5XF9 - chains B and C of the 4 polymer chains in the assembly; structure by X-ray diffraction, 2.58 A resolution.

Chain B:
Protein: NAD-reducing hydrogenase
Organism: Hydrogenophilus thermoluteolus
Reference sequence: A0A077L885 (A0A077L885_HYDTE); numbering as in UniProt (aligned over 1-242)
Chain sequence (242 residues; each row starts with the number of its first residue):
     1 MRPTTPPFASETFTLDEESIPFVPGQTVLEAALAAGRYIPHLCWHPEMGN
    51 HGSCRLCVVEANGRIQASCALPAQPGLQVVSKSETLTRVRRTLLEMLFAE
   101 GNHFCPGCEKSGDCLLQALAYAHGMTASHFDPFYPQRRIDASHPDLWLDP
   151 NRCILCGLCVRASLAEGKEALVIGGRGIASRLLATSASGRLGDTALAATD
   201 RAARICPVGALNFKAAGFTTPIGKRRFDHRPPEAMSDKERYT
Unresolved in the structure: 1-8
Metal / ion sites: 2Fe-2S cluster Fe: Cys43, Cys54, Cys57, Cys69; 4Fe-4S cluster Fe site 1: His103, Cys105, Cys108, Cys114; 4Fe-4S cluster Fe site 2: Cys153, Cys156, Cys159, Cys206
Ligand contacts:
  - 2Fe-2S cluster (FES): Leu29, His41, Leu42, Cys43, Trp44, Gly52, Ser53, Cys54, Arg55, Cys57, Ala67, Cys69
  - 4Fe-4S cluster (SF4), molecule 1: Phe98, His103, Phe104, Cys105, Cys108, Lys110, Ser111, Cys114, Leu116, Gln117, Arg152, Val208, Gly209
  - 4Fe-4S cluster (SF4), molecule 2: Leu148, Cys153, Ile154, Leu155, Cys156, Gly157, Leu158, Cys159, Ile173, Leu182, Cys206, Pro207, Val208, Ala210, Leu211

Chain C:
Protein: NAD-reducing hydrogenase
Organism: Hydrogenophilus thermoluteolus
Reference sequence: A0A077L7R5 (A0A077L7R5_HYDTE); numbering as in UniProt (aligned over 1-189)
Chain sequence (189 residues; each row starts with the number of its first residue):
     1 MTSAAPSAMPPRKIRIATASLAGCFGCHMSFADIDTRLLALAEWVTFDRS
    51 PLTDWKTVGECDIALIEGGVCNAENVEVLRAYRRAARILVAVGACAINGG
   101 LPAQRNQHRVERLLTQVFEADRHLAPGSRVPNDPELPLLLEHVHPIHEIV
   151 RVDYYLPGCPPTAEVIWTFLTDLLVGREPHFPYPTLRYD
Unresolved in the structure: 1-11
Metal / ion sites: 4Fe-4S cluster Fe: Cys24, Cys27, Cys95, Cys159
Ligand contacts: 4Fe-4S cluster (SF4): Gly23, Cys24, Phe25, Gly26, Cys27, Glu67, Gly93, Ala94, Cys95, Gly158, Cys159, Pro160

Interface between chain B and chain C:
Pairs across the interface (39):
  Phe98(B) with Tyr188(C), hydrophobic
  Asn102(B) with Gln104(C), hydrogen bond; Gln107(C), hydrogen bond
  Phe104(B) with Gly100(C); Leu101(C); Gln104(C)
  Pro106(B) with Cys159(C), hydrophobic; Tyr188(C)
  Ser111(B) with Asp189(C), hydrogen bond
  Ala118(B) with Tyr183(C)
  Ala120(B) with Tyr188(C)
  Tyr121(B) with Tyr183(C), hydrophobic; Leu186(C); Arg187(C); Tyr188(C), hydrogen bond (side chain-backbone)
  Ala122(B) with Tyr183(C)
  Gly124(B) with Leu186(C)
  Met125(B) with Tyr188(C), hydrogen bond (backbone-side chain)
  Thr126(B) with Ile97(C); Tyr155(C), hydrogen bond (side chain-backbone); Pro157(C); Phe181(C)
  Ala127(B) with Ile97(C), hydrophobic; Tyr155(C), hydrophobic
  Ser128(B) with His147(C)
  His129(B) with Tyr155(C)
  Asp131(B) with Glu148(C)
  Tyr134(B) with Asn98(C); Ala103(C); Asn106(C)
  Pro135(B) with Gln107(C), hydrogen bond (backbone-side chain)
  Gln136(B) with Gln107(C), hydrogen bond (side chain-backbone)
  Asn151(B) with Gln107(C)
  Arg225(B) with Arg187(C); Asp189(C), salt bridge
  Phe227(B) with Tyr183(C), hydrogen bond (backbone-side chain)
  Asp228(B) with Arg187(C), salt bridge
  Arg230(B) with Tyr183(C), hydrogen bond (backbone-side chain)
  Pro231(B) with Tyr183(C)
Also at the interface, not in a pair above, chain B (29 interface residues in all): Cys105, Gln117, His229, Pro232
Also at the interface, not in a pair above, chain C (20 interface residues in all): Val143

Summary:
29 residues of chain B face 20 of chain C across their interface, with 10 hydrogen bonds and 2 salt bridges.
Among the polar pairs are Arg225(B)-Asp189(C), Asp228(B)-Arg187(C) and Asn102(B)-Gln104(C). Bound to chain B:
4Fe-4S cluster and 2Fe-2S cluster. Ligands of chain C: 4Fe-4S cluster.
Chain B is NAD-reducing hydrogenase and chain C is NAD-reducing hydrogenase, both from Hydrogenophilus
thermoluteolus; the structure, Crystal structure of NAD+-reducing [NiFe]-hydrogenase in the air-oxidized
state, was determined by X-ray diffraction, deposited together with 5XFA.
